PDB entry 2O6S | X-ray diffraction, 1.50 A resolution | chain A

== Chain A ==
Molecule: Variable lymphocyte receptor B
Organism: Eptatretus burgeri
Notes: fragment: Leucine-rich repeat (LRR), residues 24-231
UniProt: Q4G1L3 (Q4G1L3_EPTBU); residue numbers follow UniProt; this construct covers 24-231
Chain sequence (208 residues; row label = number of the first residue in the row):
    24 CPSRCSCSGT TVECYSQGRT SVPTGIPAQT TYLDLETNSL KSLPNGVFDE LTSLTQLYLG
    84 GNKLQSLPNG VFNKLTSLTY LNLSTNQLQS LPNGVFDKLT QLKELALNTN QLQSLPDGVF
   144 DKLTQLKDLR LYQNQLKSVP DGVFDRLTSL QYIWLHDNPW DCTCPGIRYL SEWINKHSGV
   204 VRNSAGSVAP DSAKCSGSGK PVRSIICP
Cystine bridges: C24-C30, C28-C37, C185-C218, C187-C230

== Summary ==
Chain A is Variable lymphocyte receptor B (Eptatretus burgeri); the structure, Structural diversity of the
hagfish Variable Lymphocyte Receptors B59, was determined by X-ray diffraction together with 2O6Q and 2O6R
from the same study.
